Entry 5IMI (X-ray diffraction, 2.46 A resolution); this record covers chain A.

[Chain A]
Protein: Aristolochene synthase
Organism: Aspergillus terreus
Notes: EC 4.2.3.9
UniProtKB: Q9UR08 (ARIS_ASPTE); residues 8-314 here correspond to UniProt positions 14-320 (UniProt number = residue number + 6)
Chain sequence (314 residues; each row starts with the number of its first residue):
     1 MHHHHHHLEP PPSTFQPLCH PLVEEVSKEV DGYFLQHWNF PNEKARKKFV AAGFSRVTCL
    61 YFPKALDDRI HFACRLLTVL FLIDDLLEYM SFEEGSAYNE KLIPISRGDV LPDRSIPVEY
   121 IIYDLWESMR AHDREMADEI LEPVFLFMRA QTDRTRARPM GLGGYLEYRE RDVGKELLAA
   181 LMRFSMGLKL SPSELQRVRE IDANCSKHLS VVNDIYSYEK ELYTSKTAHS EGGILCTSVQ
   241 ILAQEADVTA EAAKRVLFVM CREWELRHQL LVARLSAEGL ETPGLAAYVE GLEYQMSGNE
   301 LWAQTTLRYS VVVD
Unresolved in the structure: 1-7, 314
Sequence notes: initiating methionine (1); expression tag (2-7); engineered mutation Ala-303 (Ser309 in Q9UR08)
UniProt features mapped onto this chain:
  - binding site (Mg(2+)): Asp-84, Asn-213, Ser-217, Glu-221
  - binding site ((2E,6E)-farnesyl diphosphate): Arg-308, Tyr-309
Metal / ion sites: Mg2+ site 1: Asp-84 (together with pyrophosphate); Mg2+ site 2: Asn-213, Ser-217, Glu-221 (together with pyrophosphate)
Ligand contacts:
  - JF1 ((1S,5S,8S,9aR)-1,9a-dimethyl-8-(prop-1-en-2-yl)octahydro-2H-quinolizinium): Val-57, Tyr-61, Leu-77, Leu-80, Phe-81, Asp-84, Phe-147, Asp-172, Val-173, Leu-177, Leu-178, Asn-213, Asn-299, Trp-302
  - pyrophosphate (POP): Phe-81, Asp-84, Arg-169, Asp-172, Asn-213, Ser-217, Lys-220, Glu-221, Arg-308, Tyr-309
What the authors report for this chain:
  - mutagenesis - S303A: unchanged catalytic activity
  - mutagenesis - N299V: abolished catalytic activity
  - mutagenesis - N299L: decreased stability (proposed by the authors, not directly observed)
  - Mg2+ coordination: Asn-213
  - contacts within the chain: Tyr-61/Asn-299 (hydrogen bond)

[Overview]
Bound to chain A: pyrophosphate and compound JF1. Asn-213, Ser-217 and Glu-221 coordinate Mg2+ site 2. Curated
annotation (UniProt) lists 4 Mg2+-binding residues and (2E,6E)-farnesyl diphosphate-binding residues Arg-308
and Tyr-309. The paper reports that N299V abolishes catalytic activity; Mg2+ coordination by Asn-213; 3
substitutions were tested in all.
Chain A is Aristolochene synthase (Aspergillus terreus); the structure, Crystal structure of S303A Aspergillus
terreus aristolochene synthase complexed with
(1S,8S,9aR)-1,9a-dimethyl-8-(prop-1-en-2-yl)decahydroquinolizin-5-ium, was determined by X-ray diffraction,
deposited together with 5IMN, 5IMP, 5IN8 and 5IVG.
